PDB entry 3S14 | X-ray diffraction, 2.85 A resolution | chains B and J of the 12 polymer chains in the assembly

== Chain B ==
Molecule: DNA-directed RNA polymerase II subunit RPB2
From: Saccharomyces cerevisiae S288c
Notes: EC 2.7.7.6
Reference sequence: P08518 (RPB2_YEAST); residues 1-1224 here = UniProt positions 1-1224
Amino-acid sequence (1224 residues; row label = number of the first residue in the row):
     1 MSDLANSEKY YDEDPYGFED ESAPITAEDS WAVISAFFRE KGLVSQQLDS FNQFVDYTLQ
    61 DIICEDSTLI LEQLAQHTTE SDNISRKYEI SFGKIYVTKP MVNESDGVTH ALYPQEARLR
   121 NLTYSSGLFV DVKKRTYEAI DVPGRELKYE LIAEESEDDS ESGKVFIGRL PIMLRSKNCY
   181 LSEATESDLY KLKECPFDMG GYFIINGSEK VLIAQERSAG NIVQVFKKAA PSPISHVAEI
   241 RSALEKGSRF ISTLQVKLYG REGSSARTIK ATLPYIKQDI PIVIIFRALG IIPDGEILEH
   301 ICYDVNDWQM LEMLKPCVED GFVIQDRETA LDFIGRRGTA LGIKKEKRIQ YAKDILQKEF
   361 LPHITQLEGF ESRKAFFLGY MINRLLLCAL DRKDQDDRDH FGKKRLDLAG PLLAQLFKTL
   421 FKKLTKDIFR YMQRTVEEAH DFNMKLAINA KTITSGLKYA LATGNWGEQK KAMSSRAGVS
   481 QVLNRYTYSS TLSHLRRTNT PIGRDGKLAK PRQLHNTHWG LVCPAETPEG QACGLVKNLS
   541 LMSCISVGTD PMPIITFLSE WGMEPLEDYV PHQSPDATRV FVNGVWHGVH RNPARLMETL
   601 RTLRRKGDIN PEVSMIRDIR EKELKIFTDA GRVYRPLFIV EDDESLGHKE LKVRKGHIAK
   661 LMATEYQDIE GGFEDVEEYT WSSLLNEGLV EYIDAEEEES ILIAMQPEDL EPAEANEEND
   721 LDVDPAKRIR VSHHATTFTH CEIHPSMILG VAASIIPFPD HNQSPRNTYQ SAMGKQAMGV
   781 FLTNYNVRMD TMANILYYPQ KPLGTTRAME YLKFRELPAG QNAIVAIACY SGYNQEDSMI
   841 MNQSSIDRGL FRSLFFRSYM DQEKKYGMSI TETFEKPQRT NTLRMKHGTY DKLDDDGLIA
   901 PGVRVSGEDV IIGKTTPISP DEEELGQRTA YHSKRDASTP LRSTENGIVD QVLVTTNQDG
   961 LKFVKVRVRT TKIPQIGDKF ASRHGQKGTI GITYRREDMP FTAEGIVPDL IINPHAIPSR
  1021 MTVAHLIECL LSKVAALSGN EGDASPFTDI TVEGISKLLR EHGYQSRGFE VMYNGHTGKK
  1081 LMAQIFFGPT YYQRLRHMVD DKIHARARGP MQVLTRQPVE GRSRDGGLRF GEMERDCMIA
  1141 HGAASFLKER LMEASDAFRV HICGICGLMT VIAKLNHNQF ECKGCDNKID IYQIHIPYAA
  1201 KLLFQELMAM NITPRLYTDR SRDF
Not modelled in the structure: 1-19, 71-88, 142-163, 336-344, 438-445, 503-508, 669-677, 716-721, 920-932
Bound ions: Zn2+: C1163, C1166, C1182, C1185
From the paper describing this entry:
  - binding site for the 6-nt RNA strand: K979, K987
  - binding site for the 29-nt DNA strand: R857, R942

== Chain J ==
Molecule: DNA-directed RNA polymerases I, II, and III subunit RPABC5
From: Saccharomyces cerevisiae S288c
Reference sequence: P22139 (RPAB5_YEAST); numbering as in UniProt (aligned over 1-70)
Amino-acid sequence (70 residues; row label = number of the first residue in the row):
     1 MIVPVRCFSC GKVVGDKWES YLNLLQEDEL DEGTALSRLG LKRYCCRRMI LTHVDLIEKF
    61 LRYNPLEKRD
Not modelled in the structure: 66-70
UniProt features mapped onto this chain:
  - binding site (Zn(2+)): C7, C10, C45, C46
  - cross-link: K59 (Glycyl lysine isopeptide (Lys-Gly) (interchain with G-Cter in ubiquitin))
Bound ions: Zn2+: C7, C10, C45, C46

== Chain B / chain J interface ==
Contacting residue pairs (68):
  E186(B) with R62(J), salt bridge
  Y190(B) with K59(J); R62(J); Y63(J)
  E194(B) with Y63(J)
  C195(B) with Y63(J)
  V780(B) with L56(J), hydrophobic
  T783(B) with L56(J); K59(J); F60(J); Y63(J)
  N784(B) with Y63(J), hydrogen bond (backbone-side chain)
  Y785(B) with M1(J); F60(J), hydrophobic
  I795(B) with M1(J), hydrophobic
  L796(B) with M1(J)
  Y797(B) with M1(J)
  Y798(B) with M1(J); I2(J); P4(J), hydrophobic
  Q800(B) with R48(J); M49(J); T52(J)
  K801(B) with L51(J), hydrogen bond (side chain-backbone); T52(J), hydrogen bond (backbone-backbone); V54(J)
  L803(B) with R48(J); L51(J), hydrophobic; T52(J)
  R815(B) with V54(J)
  E816(B) with V54(J); L56(J)
  L817(B) with L56(J), hydrophobic
  P818(B) with V54(J), hydrophobic
  N822(B) with R48(J), hydrogen bond (backbone-side chain); T52(J), hydrogen bond
  I824(B) with S9(J); C45(J), hydrophobic; R48(J)
  S845(B) with F8(J)
  R848(B) with C7(J); F8(J), hydrogen bond (side chain-backbone); S9(J); G11(J)
  G849(B) with F8(J)
  L850(B) with F8(J)
  R996(B) with S9(J); C10(J), hydrogen bond (side chain-backbone)
  I1006(B) with R43(J); Y44(J), hydrophobic
  V1007(B) with S9(J)
  D1009(B) with S9(J), hydrogen bond; R48(J), salt bridge
  K1033(B) with Y44(J)
  A1035(B) with L51(J)
  A1036(B) with Y44(J); R47(J), hydrogen bond (backbone-side chain)
  L1037(B) with Y44(J), hydrophobic; R47(J), hydrogen bond (backbone-side chain)
  S1038(B) with G33(J); R47(J)
  G1039(B) with E32(J); G33(J); R47(J); L51(J)
  Y1064(B) with Y44(J)
  E1070(B) with Y44(J), hydrogen bond
  F1087(B) with Y44(J)
Other interface residues (no listed pair), chain B (51 interface residues in all): S187, K193, P196, F197, N786, P799, Q821, A823, S844, E1004, N1040, G1088, P1089
Other interface residues (no listed pair), chain J (30 interface residues in all): V3, D31, L36, H53, N64, P65

== Overview ==
51 residues of chain B face 30 of chain J across their interface; the contacts include 11 hydrogen bonds and 2
salt bridges. Among the polar pairs are E186(B)-R62(J), D1009(B)-R48(J) and N784(B)-Y63(J). The paper reports
a binding site for the 6-nt RNA strand at K979(B) and K987(B); a binding site for the 29-nt DNA strand at
R857(B) and R942(B).
Chain B is DNA-directed RNA polymerase II subunit RPB2 and chain J is DNA-directed RNA polymerases I, II, and
III subunit RPABC5, both from Saccharomyces cerevisiae S288c; the structure, RNA Polymerase II Initiation
Complex with a 6-nt RNA, was determined by X-ray diffraction (same publication as 3RZD, 3RZO, 3S15, 3S16,
3S17, 3S1M and 5 further entries).
